2NOS - chain A; structure by X-ray diffraction, 2.30 A resolution.

Chain A:
Protein: Inducible nitric oxide synthase
Source organism: Mus musculus
Notes: EC 1.14.13.39; fragment: oxygenase domain 115-498
UniProtKB: P29477 (NOS2_MOUSE); numbering as in UniProt (aligned over 115-498)
Sequence (388 residues; row label = number of the first residue in the row):
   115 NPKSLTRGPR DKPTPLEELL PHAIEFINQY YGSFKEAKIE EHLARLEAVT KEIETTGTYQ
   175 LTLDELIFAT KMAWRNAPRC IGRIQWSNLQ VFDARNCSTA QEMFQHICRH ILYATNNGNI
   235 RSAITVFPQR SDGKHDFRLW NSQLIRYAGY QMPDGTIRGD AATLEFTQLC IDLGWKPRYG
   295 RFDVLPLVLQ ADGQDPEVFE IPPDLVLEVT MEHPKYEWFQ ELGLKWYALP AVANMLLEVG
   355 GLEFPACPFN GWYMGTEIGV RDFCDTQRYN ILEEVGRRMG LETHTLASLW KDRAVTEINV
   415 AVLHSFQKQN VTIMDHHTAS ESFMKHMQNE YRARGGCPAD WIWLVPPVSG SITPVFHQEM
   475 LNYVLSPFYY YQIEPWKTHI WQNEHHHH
Disordered / not traced: 326-334, 382-405, 445-477
Curated features (UniProtKB/Swiss-Prot):
  - binding site (heme b): Cys-194, Tyr-485
  - binding site (L-arginine): Gln-257, Trp-366, Tyr-367, Glu-371
  - binding site ((6R)-L-erythro-5,6,7,8-tetrahydrobiopterin): Arg-375, Ile-456, Trp-457, Phe-470
  - natural variant: Cys-211 (C211R: In strain: NOD/LtJ)
Ion coordination: heme Fe: Cys-194 (together with imidazole)
Residues lining bound ligands:
  - aminoguanidine (AGU): Pro-344, Trp-366, Tyr-367, Met-368, Glu-371
  - heme (HEM): Thr-184, Trp-188, Ala-191, Pro-192, Arg-193, Cys-194, Ile-195, Gly-196, Gln-199, Leu-203, Ser-236, Met-349, Phe-363, Asn-364, Gly-365, Trp-366, Met-368, Met-428, Tyr-483, Tyr-485

In short:
Bound to chain A: heme and aminoguanidine. From UniProt: heme b-binding residues Cys-194 and Tyr-485, 4
L-arginine-binding residues and 4 (6R)-L-erythro-5,6,7,8-tetrahydrobiopterin-binding residues.
Chain A is Inducible nitric oxide synthase (Mus musculus); the structure, Murine inducible nitric oxide
synthase oxygenase domain (delta 114), aminoguanidine complex, was determined by X-ray diffraction, deposited
together with 1NOC and 1NOS.
